Entry 6Q0W (X-ray diffraction, 2.90 A resolution); this record covers chains C and D of the 5 polymer chains in the assembly.

[Chain C]
Name: DDB1- and CUL4-associated factor 15
Organism: Homo sapiens
Notes: fragment: C-terminal domain
UniProt: Q66K64 (DCA15_HUMAN); numbering as in UniProt (aligned over 383-600)
Amino-acid sequence (263 residues; each row starts with the number of its first residue):
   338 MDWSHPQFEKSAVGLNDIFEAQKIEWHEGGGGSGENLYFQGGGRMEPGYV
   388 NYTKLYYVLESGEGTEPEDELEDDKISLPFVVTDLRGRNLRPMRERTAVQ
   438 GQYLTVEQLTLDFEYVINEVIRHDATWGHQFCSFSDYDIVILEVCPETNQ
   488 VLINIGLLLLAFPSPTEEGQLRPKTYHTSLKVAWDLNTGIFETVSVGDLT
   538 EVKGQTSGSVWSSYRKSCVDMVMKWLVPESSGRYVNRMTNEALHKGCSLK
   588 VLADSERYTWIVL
Not modelled in the structure: 338-382, 397-413, 504-507, 580-584
Differences from the reference sequence: initiating methionine (338); expression tag (339-382)
Residues lining bound ligands: Indisulam (EF6; N~1~-(3-chloro-1H-indol-7-yl)benzene-1,4-disulfonamide): Val477, Ile478, Arg552, Val556, Val559, Met560, Leu563
Curated features (UniProtKB/Swiss-Prot):
  - mutagenesis: Leu392 (L392P: Decreased interaction with DDA1 and RBM39 in presence of indisulam), Thr420 (T420P: Decreased interaction with DDA1 and RBM39 in presence of indisulam), Glu444 (E444K: Decreased interaction with DDA1 and RBM39 in presence of indisulam), Val453 (V453D: Decreased interaction with DDA1 and RBM39 in presence of indisulam), Asp475 (D475H/N/V: Decreased interaction with RBM39 in presence of indisulam, without affecting interaction with DDA1 and DDB1)

[Chain D]
Name: RNA-binding protein 39
Organism: Homo sapiens
Notes: fragment: RRM2 domain
UniProt: Q14498 (RBM39_HUMAN); residue numbers follow UniProt; this construct covers 250-332
Amino-acid sequence (107 residues; row label = number of the first residue in the row):
   226 MGSSHHHHHHSAVDENLYFQGGGRMRLYVGSLHFNITEDMLRGIFEPFGR
   276 IESIQLMMDSETGRSKGYGFITFSDSECAKKALEQLNGFELAGRPMKVGH
   326 VTERTDA
Not modelled in the structure: 226-248, 328-332
Differences from the reference sequence: initiating methionine (226); expression tag (227-249)
Residues lining bound ligands: Indisulam (EF6; N~1~-(3-chloro-1H-indol-7-yl)benzene-1,4-disulfonamide): Asn260, Thr262, Asp264, Met265
Curated features (UniProtKB/Swiss-Prot):
  - natural variant: Met265 (M265L: Associated with resistance to anticancer indisulam), Gly268 (G268E: Associated with resistance to anticancer indisulam; G268R: Associated with resistance to anticancer indisulam; G268V: Associated with resistance to anticancer indisulam ...), Glu271 (E271G: Associated with resistance to anticancer indisulam; E271Q: Associated with resistance to anticancer indisulam), Pro272 (P272S: Associated with resistance to anticancer indisulam)
From the paper describing this entry:
  - mutagenesis - G268V: abolished binding to DDB1- and CUL4-associated factor 15

[Interface between chain C and chain D]
Residue-residue contacts (23; chain C residue first):
  Gly545(C) - Pro272(D)
  Ser546(C) - Phe273(D)
  Ser546(C) - Gln310(D)  hydrogen bond
  Trp548(C) - Pro272(D)  hydrophobic
  Ser549(C) - Ile269(D)  hydrogen bond (side chain-backbone)
  Ser549(C) - Phe273(D)
  Ser549(C) - Leu311(D)
  Arg552(C) - Gly268(D)  hydrogen bond (side chain-backbone)
  Lys553(C) - Ile269(D)
  Lys553(C) - Leu311(D)
  Lys553(C) - Phe314(D)
  Lys553(C) - Glu315(D)
  Val556(C) - Ile261(D)  hydrophobic
  Val556(C) - Met265(D)  hydrophobic
  Asp557(C) - Leu316(D)
  Asp557(C) - Ala317(D)
  Met560(C) - His258(D)
  Met560(C) - Asn260(D)
  Arg574(C) - Asp264(D)  salt bridge
  Lys587(C) - Ser285(D)
  Val588(C) - Ser285(D)
  Trp597(C) - Ser285(D)
  Trp597(C) - Glu286(D)
Also at the interface, not in a pair above, chain C (15 interface residues in all): Gln542, Glu578
Also at the interface, not in a pair above, chain D (18 interface residues in all): Glu263

[Overview]
15 residues of chain C face 18 of chain D across their interface; the contacts include 3 hydrogen bonds and 1
salt bridge. Polar pairs include Arg574(C)-Asp264(D), Ser546(C)-Gln310(D) and Ser549(C)-Ile269(D). Indisulam
is bound between chain C and chain D. From the paper: G268V of chain D abolishes binding to DDB1- and
CUL4-associated factor 15.
Chain C is DDB1- and CUL4-associated factor 15 and chain D is RNA-binding protein 39, both from Homo sapiens;
the structure, Structure of DDB1-DDA1-DCAF15 complex bound to Indisulam and RBM39, was determined by X-ray
diffraction (same publication as 6Q0R and 6Q0V).
